2HWB - chains 1 and 4 of the 4 polymer chains in the assembly; structure by X-ray diffraction, 3.00 A resolution.

[Chain 1]
Protein: Human rhinovirus 14 coat protein (subunit VP1)
Organism: Human rhinovirus 14
Reference sequence: P03303 (POLG_HRV14); residues 1-289 here correspond to UniProt positions 567-855 (UniProt number = residue number + 566)
Amino-acid sequence (289 residues; each row starts with the number of its first residue):
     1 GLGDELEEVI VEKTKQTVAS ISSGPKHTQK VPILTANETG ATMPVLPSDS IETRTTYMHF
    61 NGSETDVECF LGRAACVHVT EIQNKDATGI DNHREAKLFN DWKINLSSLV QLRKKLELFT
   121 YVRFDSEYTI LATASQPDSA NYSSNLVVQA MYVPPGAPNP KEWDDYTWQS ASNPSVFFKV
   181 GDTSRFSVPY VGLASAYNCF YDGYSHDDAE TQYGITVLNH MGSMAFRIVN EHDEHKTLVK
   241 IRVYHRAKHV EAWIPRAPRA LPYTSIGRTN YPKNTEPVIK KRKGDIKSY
Not modelled in the structure: 1-16
Residues lining bound ligands: win56291 (W91; 5-(3-(2,6-dichloro-4-(4,5-dihydro-2-oxazolyl)phenoxy)propyl)-3-methyl isoxazole): Ile104, Leu106, Tyr128, Ala150, Tyr152, Pro174, Ser175, Val176, Phe186, Val188, Val191, Tyr197, Asn219, Met221, Met224

[Chain 4]
Protein: Human rhinovirus 14 coat protein (subunit VP4)
Organism: Human rhinovirus 14
Reference sequence: P03303 (POLG_HRV14); residue numbers follow UniProt; this construct covers 1-68
Amino-acid sequence (68 residues; each row starts with the number of its first residue):
     1 GAQVSTQKSG SHENQNILTN GSNQTFTVIN YYKDAASTSS AGQSLSMDPS KFTEPVKDLM
    61 LKGAPALN
Not modelled in the structure: 1-28

[Chain 1 / chain 4 interface]
Contacting residue pairs (41):
  Lys30(1) - Gly63(4)
  Val31(1) - Gly63(4)
  Pro32(1) - Lys62(4)
  Pro32(1) - Gly63(4)
  Thr35(1) - Ala66(4)
  Ala36(1) - Ala66(4)
  Ala36(1) - Leu67(4)  hydrophobic
  Thr39(1) - Val56(4)
  Thr39(1) - Met60(4)
  Ala41(1) - Thr53(4)
  Ala41(1) - Val56(4)  hydrophobic
  Ala41(1) - Met60(4)  hydrophobic
  Thr42(1) - Thr53(4)  hydrogen bond (backbone-backbone)
  Met43(1) - Glu54(4)
  Met43(1) - Met60(4)  hydrophobic
  Pro44(1) - Glu54(4)
  Pro44(1) - Lys62(4)
  Asp49(1) - Lys62(4)  salt bridge
  Asn61(1) - Gln43(4)
  Gly62(1) - Gln43(4)
  Ser63(1) - Gln43(4)
  Asp66(1) - Gln43(4)
  Asp66(1) - Ser44(4)  hydrogen bond (side chain-backbone)
  Asp66(1) - Leu45(4)
  Glu68(1) - Ser40(4)  hydrogen bond
  Glu68(1) - Ala41(4)  hydrogen bond (side chain-backbone)
  Asp125(1) - Ala36(4)
  Ser187(1) - Ala36(4)  hydrogen bond (side chain-backbone)
  Ser187(1) - Ser37(4)
  Pro189(1) - Ala36(4)  hydrophobic
  Arg246(1) - Ser40(4)  hydrogen bond
  Ala247(1) - Ser40(4)
  Lys248(1) - Ala36(4)  hydrogen bond (side chain-backbone)
  Lys248(1) - Ser37(4)  hydrogen bond (side chain-backbone)
  Lys248(1) - Thr38(4)  hydrogen bond (side chain-backbone)
  Lys248(1) - Ser40(4)
  His249(1) - Ala35(4)
  His249(1) - Thr38(4)  hydrogen bond
  His249(1) - Ser39(4)  hydrogen bond (side chain-backbone)
  His249(1) - Ala41(4)
  Pro255(1) - Phe52(4)
Interface residues without a listed pair, chain 1 (27 interface residues in all): Gly40, Leu46, Val188
Interface residues without a listed pair, chain 4 (22 interface residues in all): Gly42, Met47, Pro55

[In short]
The interface between chain 1 and chain 4 involves 27 residues on one side and 22 on the other; the contacts
include 11 hydrogen bonds and 1 salt bridge. Among the polar pairs are Asp49(1)-Lys62(4), Asp66(1)-Ser44(4)
and Glu68(1)-Ser40(4). Chain 1 binds win56291.
Here chain 1 is Human rhinovirus 14 coat protein (subunit VP1) and chain 4 is Human rhinovirus 14 coat protein
(subunit VP4), both from Human rhinovirus 14. Entry 2HWB (A comparison of the anti-rhinoviral drug binding
pocket in hrv14 and hrv1a) was determined by X-ray diffraction together with 2HWC, 2HWD, 2HWE and 2HWF from
the same study.
